Entry 9FOY (X-ray diffraction, 2.80 A resolution); this record covers chains A and E of the 6 polymer chains in the assembly.

# Chain A
Protein: DNA gyrase subunit B, DNA gyrase subunit A
From: Mycobacterium tuberculosis H37Rv
Notes: EC 5.6.2.2
Reference sequence: chimeric construct of P9WG45, P9WG47: residues 426-1001 from P9WG45 (GYRB_MYCTU) positions 426-675 (offset varies); residues 1002-1500 from P9WG47 positions 2-500 (UniProt number = residue number - 1000)
Chain sequence (756 residues; row label = number of the first residue in the row; note: 326 numbers in that range are skipped by the numbering (no residue carries them; nothing is unmodelled there)):
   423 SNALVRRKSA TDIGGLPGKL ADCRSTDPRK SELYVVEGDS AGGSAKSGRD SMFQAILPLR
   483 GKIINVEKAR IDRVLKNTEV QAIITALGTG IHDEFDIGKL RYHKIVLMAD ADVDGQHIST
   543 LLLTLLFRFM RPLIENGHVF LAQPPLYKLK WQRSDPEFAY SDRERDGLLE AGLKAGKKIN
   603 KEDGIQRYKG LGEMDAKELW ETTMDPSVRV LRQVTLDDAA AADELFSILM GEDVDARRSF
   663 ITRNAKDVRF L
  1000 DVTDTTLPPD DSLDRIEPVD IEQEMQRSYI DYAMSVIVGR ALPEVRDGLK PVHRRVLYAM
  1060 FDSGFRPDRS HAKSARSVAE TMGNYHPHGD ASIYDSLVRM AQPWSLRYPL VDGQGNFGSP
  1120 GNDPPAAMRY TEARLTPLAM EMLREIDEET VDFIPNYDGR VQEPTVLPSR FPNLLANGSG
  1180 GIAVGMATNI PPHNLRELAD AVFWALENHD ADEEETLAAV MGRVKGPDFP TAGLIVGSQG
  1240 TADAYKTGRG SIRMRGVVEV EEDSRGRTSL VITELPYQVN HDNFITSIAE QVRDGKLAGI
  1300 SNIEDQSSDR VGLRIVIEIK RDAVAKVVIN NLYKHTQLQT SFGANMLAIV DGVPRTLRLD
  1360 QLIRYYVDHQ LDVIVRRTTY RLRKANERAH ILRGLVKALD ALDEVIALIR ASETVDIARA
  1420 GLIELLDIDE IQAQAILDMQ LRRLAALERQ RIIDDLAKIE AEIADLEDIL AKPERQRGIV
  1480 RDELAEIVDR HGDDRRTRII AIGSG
Not modelled in the structure: 423-424, 431-436, 1000-1013, 1501-1504
Sequence notes: expression tag (423-425, 1501-1504)
Small-molecule neighbours: A1ID8 / A1ID9: Ala-1074, Ala-1078, Met-1081, Asp-1089, Met-1127
Curated features (UniProtKB/Swiss-Prot):
  - binding site (Mg(2+)): Glu-459, Asp-532, Asp-534
  - site (Interaction with DNA): Lys-484, Asn-487
  - active site: Tyr-1129 (O-(5'-phospho-DNA)-tyrosine intermediate)
  - modified residue: Thr-1002 (N-acetylthreonine)
What the authors report for this chain:
  - binding site for the ligand A1ID9: Ala-1074, Ala-1078, Met-1081, Asp-1089, Met-1127
  - binding site for the ligand A1ID8: Ala-1074

# Chain E
Molecule: 8-nt DNA strand
From: Mycobacterium tuberculosis H37Rv
Sequence (8 nucleotides; row label = number of the first residue in the row):
     1 AGCCGTAG

# Interface between chain A and chain E
Residue-residue contacts - 27 pairs, chain A then chain E:
  Glu-459(A) / DG8(E)  phosphate contact
  Arg-482(A) / DG8(E)  hydrogen bond to the base
  Gly-483(A) / DG8(E)  sugar contact
  Lys-484(A) / DG8(E)  hydrogen bond to the base
  Asp-536(A) / DA7(E)  phosphate contact
  Asp-536(A) / DG8(E)  sugar contact
  Arg-1039(A) / DT6(E)  phosphate contact
  Arg-1039(A) / DA7(E)  salt bridge to the phosphate
  Lys-1049(A) / DG5(E)  phosphate contact
  Lys-1049(A) / DT6(E)  salt bridge to the phosphate
  Val-1051(A) / DT6(E)  sugar contact
  Val-1051(A) / DA7(E)  phosphate contact
  His-1052(A) / DT6(E)  salt bridge to the phosphate
  His-1085(A) / DA7(E)  salt bridge to the phosphate
  His-1087(A) / DA7(E)  hydrogen bond to the phosphate
  His-1087(A) / DG8(E)  salt bridge to the phosphate
  Gly-1088(A) / DG8(E)  hydrogen bond to the phosphate
  Ser-1091(A) / DT6(E)  sugar contact
  Ser-1091(A) / DA7(E)  phosphate contact
  Ser-1095(A) / DT6(E)  sugar contact
  Arg-1098(A) / DG5(E)  salt bridge to the phosphate
  Arg-1098(A) / DT6(E)  phosphate contact
  Ser-1104(A) / DG5(E)  phosphate contact
  Gly-1179(A) / DG5(E)  phosphate contact
  Ile-1181(A) / DG5(E)  base contact
  Asn-1279(A) / DC4(E)  phosphate contact
  Asn-1282(A) / DC3(E)  sugar contact
Also at the interface, not in a pair above, chain A (22 interface residues in all): Asp-532, Pro-1086

# Overview
The interface between chain A and chain E involves 22 residues on one side and 6 on the other, with 4 hydrogen
bonds and 6 salt bridges. Polar pairs include Arg-482(A)/DG8(E), Lys-484(A)/DG8(E) and His-1087(A)/DA7(E). The
paper reports a binding site for the ligand A1ID9 at Ala-1074(A), Ala-1078(A) and Met-1081(A) among others; a
binding site for the ligand A1ID8 at Ala-1074(A).
Chain A is DNA gyrase subunit B, DNA gyrase subunit A and chain E is an 8-nt DNA strand, both from
Mycobacterium tuberculosis H37Rv; the structure, Ternary complex of a Mycobacterium tuberculosis DNA gyrase
core fusion with DNA and the inhibitor AMK32b, was determined by X-ray diffraction.
